PDB entry 5GZN | X-ray diffraction, 3.00 A resolution | chains H and L of the 4 polymer chains in the assembly

[Chain H]
Protein: Antibody Heavy chain
From: Homo sapiens
Notes: antibody fragment or engineered binder
Amino-acid sequence (228 residues; each row starts with the number of its first residue):
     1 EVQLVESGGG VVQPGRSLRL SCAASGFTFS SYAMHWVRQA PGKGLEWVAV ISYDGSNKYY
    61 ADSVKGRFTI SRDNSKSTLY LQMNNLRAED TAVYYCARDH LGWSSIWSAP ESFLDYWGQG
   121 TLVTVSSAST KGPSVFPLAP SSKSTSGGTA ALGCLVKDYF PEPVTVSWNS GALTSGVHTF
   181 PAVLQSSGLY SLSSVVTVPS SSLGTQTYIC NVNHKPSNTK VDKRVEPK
Unresolved in the structure: 143-145, 228
Cystine bridges: Cys22-Cys96, Cys154-Cys210

[Chain L]
Protein: Antibody light chain
From: Homo sapiens
Notes: antibody fragment or engineered binder
Amino-acid sequence (216 residues; numbered 1 to 216; the number before each row is that of its first residue):
     1 QSVLTQPPSV SAAPGQKVTI SCSGSSSNIG NNYVSWYQQL PGTAPKLLIY DSNKRPSGIP
    61 DRFSGSKSGT SATLGITGLQ TGDEADYYCG TWDSSLSVWV FGGGTKLTVL GQPKAAPSVT
   121 LFPPSSEELQ ANKATLVCLI SDFYPGAVTV AWKADSSPVK AGVETTTPSK QSNNKYAASS
   181 YLSLTPEQWK SHRSYSCQVT HEGSTVEKTV APTECS
Unresolved in the structure: 214-216
Cystine bridges: Cys22-Cys89, Cys138-Cys197

[Interface between chain H and chain L]
Residue-residue contacts - 69 pairs, chain H then chain L:
  Val37(H) with Phe101(L), hydrophobic
  Gln39(H) with Gln39(L), hydrogen bond; Tyr88(L)
  Gly42(H) with Thr167(L)
  Lys43(H) with Tyr88(L); Thr167(L)
  Gly44(H) with Tyr88(L)
  Leu45(H) with Pro45(L), hydrophobic; Tyr88(L); Phe101(L)
  Trp47(H) with Val98(L), hydrophobic; Trp99(L); Phe101(L), hydrophobic
  Tyr59(H) with Trp92(L), hydrophobic; Ser97(L)
  Tyr60(H) with Val98(L)
  Asp62(H) with Val98(L)
  Tyr95(H) with Ala44(L), hydrophobic; Pro45(L)
  Trp103(H) with Trp92(L), hydrophobic
  Ala109(H) with Trp92(L)
  Pro110(H) with Asn32(L); Tyr33(L), hydrogen bond (backbone-backbone)
  Glu111(H) with Tyr33(L)
  Ser112(H) with Trp99(L), hydrogen bond
  Phe113(H) with Ser35(L); Tyr37(L); Leu47(L), hydrophobic; Tyr50(L), hydrophobic
  Leu114(H) with Tyr37(L), hydrogen bond (backbone-side chain); Leu47(L)
  Asp115(H) with Leu47(L)
  Trp117(H) with Tyr37(L); Pro45(L); Phe101(L), hydrophobic
  Gly118(H) with Ala44(L)
  Gln119(H) with Ala44(L)
  Val135(H) with Glu127(L)
  Phe136(H) with Ser125(L); Glu127(L); Glu128(L)
  Pro137(H) with Ser125(L); Glu127(L)
  Leu138(H) with Phe122(L), hydrophobic
  Ala151(H) with Phe122(L)
  Leu155(H) with Glu128(L); Tyr181(L), hydrophobic
  Lys157(H) with Glu128(L), salt bridge; Lys133(L); Thr135(L)
  His178(H) with Ser141(L); Gln171(L), hydrogen bond; Ala177(L)
  Phe180(H) with Leu139(L), hydrophobic; Ile140(L); Ala177(L), hydrophobic; Ala178(L)
  Pro181(H) with Ser169(L); Ser179(L)
  Val183(H) with Thr166(L); Tyr181(L), hydrophobic
  Ser186(H) with Glu164(L)
  Leu192(H) with Tyr181(L)
  Ser193(H) with Val137(L); Leu139(L); Tyr181(L), hydrogen bond
  Val195(H) with Phe122(L), hydrophobic; Leu139(L), hydrophobic
  Lys223(H) with Glu127(L), salt bridge
Other interface residues (no listed pair), chain H (45 interface residues in all): His35, Ala139, Leu152, Gly153, Ala182, Gln185, Ser191
Other interface residues (no listed pair), chain L (40 interface residues in all): Thr43, Asp51, Thr120, Pro123, Ala131, Thr165

[Overview]
45 residues of chain H face 40 of chain L across their interface; the contacts include 6 hydrogen bonds and 2
salt bridges. Polar contacts include Lys157(H)-Glu128(L), Lys223(H)-Glu127(L) and Gln39(H)-Gln39(L).
Here chain H is Antibody Heavy chain and chain L is Antibody light chain, both from Homo sapiens. Entry 5GZN
(Structure of neutralizing antibody bound to Zika envelope protein) was determined by X-ray diffraction.
